PDB entry 1GC2 | X-ray diffraction, 2.00 A resolution | chains A and C of the 4 polymer chains in the assembly

# Chain A (and C)
Name: Methionine gamma-lyase
From: Pseudomonas putida
Notes: EC 4.4.1.11; chain C of this document is another copy of the same molecule, construct and numbering; everything in this record applies to it too
UniProt: P13254 (MEGL_PSEPU); residues 1-398 here = UniProt positions 1-398
Amino-acid sequence (398 residues; numbered 1 to 398; the number before each row is that of its first residue):
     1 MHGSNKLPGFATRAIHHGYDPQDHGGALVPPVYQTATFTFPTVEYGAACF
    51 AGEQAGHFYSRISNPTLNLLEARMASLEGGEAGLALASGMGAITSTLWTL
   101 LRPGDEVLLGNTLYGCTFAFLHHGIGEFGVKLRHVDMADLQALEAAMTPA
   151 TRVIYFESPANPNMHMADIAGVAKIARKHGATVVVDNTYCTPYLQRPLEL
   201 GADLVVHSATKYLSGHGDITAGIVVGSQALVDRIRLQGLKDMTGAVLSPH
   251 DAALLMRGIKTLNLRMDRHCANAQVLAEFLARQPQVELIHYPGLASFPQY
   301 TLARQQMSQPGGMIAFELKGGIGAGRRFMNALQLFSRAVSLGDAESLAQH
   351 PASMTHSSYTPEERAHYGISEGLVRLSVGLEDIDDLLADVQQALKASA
Unresolved in the structure: 1-6, 44-62 (chain C: 1-6, 45-61)
Modified positions: Lys211 ((2S)-2-amino-6-[[3-hydroxy-2-methyl-5-(phosphonooxymethyl)pyridin-4-yl]methylideneamino]hexanoic acid; LLP)

# How chain A and chain C interact
Contacting residue pairs (96):
  Gln34(A) - Asp218(C)
  Gln34(A) - Ile219(C)
  Gln34(A) - Asp251(C)
  Thr35(A) - Gly217(C)
  Ala36(A) - Thr210(C)
  Ala36(A) - Gly217(C)  hydrogen bond (backbone-backbone)
  Ala36(A) - Ile219(C)
  Ala36(A) - Thr220(C)
  Thr37(A) - Val339(C)
  Thr37(A) - Ser340(C)  hydrogen bond
  Phe38(A) - Ala338(C)
  Thr39(A) - Ser336(C)
  Thr39(A) - Arg337(C)
  Phe40(A) - Arg337(C)  hydrogen bond (backbone-backbone)
  Pro41(A) - Arg337(C)  hydrogen bond (backbone-side chain)
  Thr42(A) - Asn330(C)
  Thr42(A) - Arg337(C)
  Val43(A) - Arg326(C)
  Val43(A) - Met329(C)  hydrophobic
  Val43(A) - Asn330(C)  hydrogen bond (backbone-side chain)
  Val43(A) - Ser353(C)
  Val43(A) - Met354(C)  hydrophobic
  Ala87(A) - Ala87(C)  hydrophobic
  Ala87(A) - Gly244(C)
  Ala87(A) - Val246(C)
  Ser88(A) - Gly244(C)  hydrogen bond (side chain-backbone)
  Gly91(A) - Thr243(C)
  Gly91(A) - Gly244(C)
  Thr94(A) - Asp241(C)
  Thr94(A) - Met242(C)
  Thr94(A) - Thr243(C)  hydrogen bond (side chain-backbone)
  Trp98(A) - Trp98(C)  hydrophobic
  Trp98(A) - Phe128(C)  hydrophobic
  Trp98(A) - Met242(C)  hydrogen bond (side chain-backbone)
  Leu101(A) - Phe128(C)
  Arg102(A) - His123(C)  hydrogen bond (side chain-backbone)
  Arg102(A) - Glu127(C)  salt bridge
  Arg102(A) - Phe128(C)
  Pro103(A) - Glu127(C)
  Pro103(A) - Phe128(C)  hydrophobic
  Ala119(A) - Asp241(C)
  Phe120(A) - Asp241(C)
  His123(A) - Arg102(C)  hydrogen bond (backbone-side chain)
  Glu127(A) - Arg102(C)  salt bridge
  Glu127(A) - Pro103(C)
  Phe128(A) - Trp98(C)  hydrophobic
  Phe128(A) - Leu101(C)
  Phe128(A) - Arg102(C)
  Phe128(A) - Pro103(C)  hydrophobic
  Phe128(A) - Phe128(C)
  Thr210(A) - Ala36(C)
  Gly217(A) - Thr35(C)
  Gly217(A) - Ala36(C)  hydrogen bond (backbone-backbone)
  Asp218(A) - Gln34(C)
  Ile219(A) - Gln34(C)
  Ile219(A) - Ala36(C)
  Asp241(A) - Thr94(C)
  Asp241(A) - Cys116(C)
  Asp241(A) - Ala119(C)
  Asp241(A) - Phe120(C)
  Met242(A) - Thr94(C)
  Met242(A) - Trp98(C)  hydrogen bond (backbone-side chain)
  Met242(A) - Phe120(C)  hydrophobic
  Met242(A) - Gly124(C)
  Thr243(A) - Gly91(C)
  Thr243(A) - Thr94(C)  hydrogen bond (backbone-side chain)
  Thr243(A) - Met242(C)
  Thr243(A) - Thr243(C)
  Thr243(A) - Ala245(C)
  Gly244(A) - Ala87(C)
  Gly244(A) - Ser88(C)  hydrogen bond (backbone-side chain)
  Gly244(A) - Gly91(C)
  Gly244(A) - Ala245(C)
  Ala245(A) - Thr243(C)
  Ala245(A) - Gly244(C)
  Ala245(A) - Ala245(C)  hydrophobic
  Val246(A) - Ala87(C)
  Ser248(A) - Asp251(C)  hydrogen bond
  His250(A) - His250(C)
  Asp251(A) - Gln34(C)
  Asp251(A) - Ser248(C)  hydrogen bond
  Arg326(A) - Val43(C)
  Met329(A) - Val43(C)  hydrophobic
  Asn330(A) - Thr42(C)
  Asn330(A) - Val43(C)  hydrogen bond (side chain-backbone)
  Ser336(A) - Thr39(C)
  Arg337(A) - Thr39(C)
  Arg337(A) - Phe40(C)  hydrogen bond (backbone-backbone)
  Arg337(A) - Pro41(C)  hydrogen bond (side chain-backbone)
  Arg337(A) - Thr42(C)
  Arg337(A) - Val43(C)
  Asp343(A) - Thr37(C)
  Ser353(A) - Val43(C)
  Ser353(A) - Glu44(C)
  Met354(A) - Val43(C)
  Ser357(A) - Glu44(C)
Interface residues without a listed pair, chain A (54 interface residues in all): Met90, Cys116, Gly124, Ile125, Val130, Thr220, Lys240, Ala338, Ser340
Interface residues without a listed pair, chain C (54 interface residues in all): Phe38, Met90, Ile125, Val130, Lys240

# Overview
Chain A and chain C each contribute 54 residues to their interface; the contacts include 19 hydrogen bonds and
2 salt bridges. Polar contacts include Arg102(A)-Glu127(C), Thr37(A)-Ser340(C) and Pro41(A)-Arg337(C).
Chain A and chain C are both Methionine gamma-lyase (Pseudomonas putida); the structure, Crystal structure of
the pyridoxal-5'-phosphate dependent L-methionine gamma-lyase from pseudomonas putida, was determined by X-ray
diffraction, deposited together with 1GC0.
